Entry 8S6V (X-ray diffraction, 1.95 A resolution); this record covers chains A and B of the 3 polymer chains in the assembly.

# Chain A
Protein: G2D11 (vh-CH1)
Organism: Mus musculus
Amino-acid sequence (216 residues; each row starts with the number of its first residue; a row labelled like 82A-82C holds insertion residues (82A, then the next letters in order)):
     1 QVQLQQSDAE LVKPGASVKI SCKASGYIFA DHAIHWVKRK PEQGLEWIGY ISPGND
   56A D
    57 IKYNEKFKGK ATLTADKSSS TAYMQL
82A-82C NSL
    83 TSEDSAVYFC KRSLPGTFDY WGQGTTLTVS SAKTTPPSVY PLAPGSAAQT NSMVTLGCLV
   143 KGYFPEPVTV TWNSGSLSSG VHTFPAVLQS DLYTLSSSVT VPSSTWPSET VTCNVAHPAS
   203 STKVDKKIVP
Unresolved in the structure: 128-132
Disulfides: Cys22-Cys92, Cys140-Cys195

# Chain B
Protein: 2D9 (vl-cl)
Organism: Mus musculus
Amino-acid sequence (217 residues; numbered 1 to 211 plus 6 insertion-coded residues; the number before each row is that of its first residue; a row labelled like 30A-30F holds insertion residues (30A, then the next letters in order)):
     1 DIVMSQSPSS LAVSVGEKVT MSCKSSQSLL
30A-30F YSSDQK
    31 NYLAWYQQKP GQSPKLLIYW ASTRESGVPD RFTGSGSGTD FTLTISSVKA EDLAVYYCQQ
    91 CYSYPFTFGS GTKLERKRAD AAPTVSIFPP SSEQLTSGGA SVVCFLNNFY PKDINVKWKI
   151 DGSERQNGVL NSWTDQDSKD STYSMSSTLT LTKDEYERHN SYTCEATHKT STSPIVKSFN
   211 R
Disulfides: Cys23-Cys88, Cys134-Cys194

# Interface between chain A and chain B
Contacting residue pairs (68):
  Arg39(A) - Gln38(B)  hydrogen bond
  Arg39(A) - Tyr87(B)
  Gly44(A) - Tyr87(B)
  Leu45(A) - Tyr87(B)  hydrophobic
  Leu45(A) - Phe98(B)
  Trp47(A) - Tyr94(B)  hydrophobic
  Trp47(A) - Pro95(B)  hydrophobic
  Trp47(A) - Phe96(B)
  Tyr50(A) - Tyr94(B)
  Lys58(A) - Tyr94(B)
  Asn60(A) - Pro95(B)
  Phe91(A) - Gln38(B)
  Phe91(A) - Gln42(B)
  Phe91(A) - Ser43(B)
  Phe91(A) - Pro44(B)
  Lys93(A) - Tyr36(B)
  Leu96(A) - Phe96(B)  hydrophobic
  Pro97(A) - Ala34(B)  hydrophobic
  Pro97(A) - Tyr36(B)
  Pro97(A) - Gln89(B)
  Pro97(A) - Cys91(B)  hydrophobic
  Gly98(A) - Leu46(B)
  Gly98(A) - Tyr49(B)
  Gly98(A) - Glu55(B)
  Thr99(A) - Glu55(B)
  Asp101(A) - Tyr36(B)  hydrogen bond
  Asp101(A) - Leu46(B)
  Asp101(A) - Glu55(B)
  Trp103(A) - Tyr36(B)  hydrophobic
  Trp103(A) - Ser43(B)
  Trp103(A) - Pro44(B)
  Gly104(A) - Ser43(B)  hydrogen bond (backbone-side chain)
  Gln105(A) - Ser43(B)
  Tyr122(A) - Ser121(B)
  Tyr122(A) - Gln124(B)
  Tyr122(A) - Ser127(B)
  Pro123(A) - Ser121(B)
  Pro123(A) - Glu123(B)
  Leu124(A) - Phe118(B)
  Ala125(A) - Phe118(B)
  Ala125(A) - Pro119(B)
  Pro126(A) - Phe118(B)
  Gly127(A) - Pro119(B)
  Thr137(A) - Ser116(B)
  Thr137(A) - Phe118(B)
  Leu138(A) - Phe118(B)  hydrophobic
  Leu141(A) - Gln124(B)
  Leu141(A) - Ser131(B)
  Lys143(A) - Gln124(B)
  His164(A) - Asn137(B)
  His164(A) - Asn138(B)  hydrogen bond
  His164(A) - Ser174(B)  hydrogen bond
  Phe166(A) - Phe135(B)  hydrophobic
  Phe166(A) - Asn137(B)
  Phe166(A) - Ser162(B)
  Phe166(A) - Thr164(B)
  Phe166(A) - Ser174(B)
  Phe166(A) - Met175(B)
  Phe166(A) - Ser176(B)
  Pro167(A) - Ser162(B)  hydrogen bond (backbone-side chain)
  Pro167(A) - Trp163(B)
  Val169(A) - Asn161(B)
  Gln171(A) - Leu160(B)
  Ser178(A) - Phe135(B)
  Ser179(A) - Phe135(B)
  Ser180(A) - Phe135(B)
  Ser180(A) - Asn137(B)  hydrogen bond
  Lys208(A) - Glu123(B)  salt bridge
Other interface residues (no listed pair), chain A (41 interface residues in all): His35, Val37, Glu46, Gly139, Thr165
Other interface residues (no listed pair), chain B (37 interface residues in all): Val133, Thr180

# Overview
41 residues of chain A face 37 of chain B across their interface, with 7 hydrogen bonds and 1 salt bridge.
Polar contacts include Lys208(A)-Glu123(B), Arg39(A)-Gln38(B) and Asp101(A)-Tyr36(B).
Here chain A is G2D11 (vh-CH1) and chain B is 2D9 (vl-cl), both from Mus musculus. Entry 8S6V (Crystal
structure of Fab-2D9 chimera complexed to a bis-Tn glycopeptide) was determined by X-ray diffraction.
